PDB entry 2WZP | X-ray diffraction, 2.60 A resolution | chains A and E of the 15 polymer chains in the assembly

# Chain A
Name: Putative receptor binding protein
Organism: Lactococcus phage P2
Reference sequence: Q1RNF7 (Q1RNF7_9CAUD); numbering as in UniProt (aligned over 2-264)
Amino-acid sequence (266 residues; numbered 2 to 267; the number before each row is that of its first residue):
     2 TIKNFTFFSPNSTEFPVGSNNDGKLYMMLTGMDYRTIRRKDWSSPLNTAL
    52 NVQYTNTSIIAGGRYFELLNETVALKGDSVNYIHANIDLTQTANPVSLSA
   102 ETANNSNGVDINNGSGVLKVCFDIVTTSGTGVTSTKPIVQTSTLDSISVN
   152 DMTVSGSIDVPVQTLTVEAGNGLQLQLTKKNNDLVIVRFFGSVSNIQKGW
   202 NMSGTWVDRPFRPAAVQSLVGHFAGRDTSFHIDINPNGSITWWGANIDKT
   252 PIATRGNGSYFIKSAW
What the authors report for this chain:
  - conformationally variable residues (order/disorder transition): Thr2 to Pro17
  - self-association interface (contacts with another copy of this molecule): Thr2 to Thr7

# Chain E
Name: Camelid VHH5
Organism: Lama glama
Amino-acid sequence (123 residues; each row starts with the number of its first residue):
     1 QVQLQESGGGLVQAGGSLRLSCTASRRTGSNWCMGWFRQLAGKEPELVVA
    51 LNFDYDMTYYADSVKGRFTVSRDSGKNTVYLQMNSLKPEDTAIYYCAARS
   101 GGFSSNRELYDGWGQGTQVTVSS
Disordered / not traced: 1
Disulfide bonds: Cys22-Cys96

# Interface between chain A and chain E
Contacting residue pairs - 30 pairs, chain A then chain E:
  Gln198(A) with Tyr59(E)
  Lys199(A) with Phe103(E)
  Gly200(A) with Gly102(E); Phe103(E), hydrogen bond (backbone-backbone)
  Trp201(A) with Tyr59(E); Phe103(E); Ser105(E)
  Asn202(A) with Arg99(E), hydrogen bond; Gly101(E); Phe103(E), hydrogen bond (backbone-backbone)
  Trp207(A) with Arg99(E); Leu109(E), hydrophobic
  Val217(A) with Ser30(E); Asn31(E)
  Ser219(A) with Tyr55(E)
  His232(A) with Tyr55(E), hydrogen bond
  Asp234(A) with Asn31(E); Tyr55(E), hydrogen bond
  Asn236(A) with Ser30(E), hydrogen bond; Asn31(E); Gly101(E)
  Pro237(A) with Ser30(E)
  Asn238(A) with Ser100(E), hydrogen bond (side chain-backbone)
  Ser240(A) with Gly101(E)
  Thr242(A) with Asn31(E); Gly101(E), hydrogen bond (side chain-backbone); Gly102(E)
  Trp244(A) with Asn31(E); Asn52(E); Tyr55(E)
Other interface residues (no listed pair), chain E (15 interface residues in all): Leu47, Met57, Ser104

# Summary
The interface between chain A and chain E involves 16 residues on one side and 15 on the other, with 8
hydrogen bonds. Polar contacts include Asn202(A)-Arg99(E), His232(A)-Tyr55(E) and Asp234(A)-Tyr55(E). From the
paper: conformational variability at Thr2(A); a self-association interface involving Thr2(A).
Chain A is Putative receptor binding protein (Lactococcus phage P2) and chain E is Camelid VHH5 (Lama glama);
the structure, Structures of Lactococcal Phage p2 Baseplate Shed Light on a Novel Mechanism of Host Attachment
and ..., was determined by X-ray diffraction, deposited together with 4V5I and 2X53.
